4KLO - chains T and A of the 4 polymer chains in the assembly; structure by X-ray diffraction, 1.84 A resolution.

# Chain T
Molecule: 16-nt DNA strand
Sequence (16 nucleotides; each row starts with the number of its first residue):
     1 CCGACGGCGC ATCAGC

# Chain A
Molecule: DNA polymerase beta
Organism: Homo sapiens
Notes: EC 2.7.7.7, 4.2.99.-
UniProt: P06746 (DPOLB_HUMAN); numbering as in UniProt (aligned over 1-335)
Chain sequence (335 residues; row label = number of the first residue in the row):
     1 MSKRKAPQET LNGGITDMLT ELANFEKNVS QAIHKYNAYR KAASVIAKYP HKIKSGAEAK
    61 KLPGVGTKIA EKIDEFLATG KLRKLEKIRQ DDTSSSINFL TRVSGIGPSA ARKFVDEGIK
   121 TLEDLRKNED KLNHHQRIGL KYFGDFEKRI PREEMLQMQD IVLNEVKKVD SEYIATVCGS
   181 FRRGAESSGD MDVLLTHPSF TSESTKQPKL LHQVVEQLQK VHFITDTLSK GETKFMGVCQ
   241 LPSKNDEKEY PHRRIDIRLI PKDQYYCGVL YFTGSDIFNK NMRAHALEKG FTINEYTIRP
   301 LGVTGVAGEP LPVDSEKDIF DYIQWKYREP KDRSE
Disordered / not traced: 1-9
Curated features (UniProtKB/Swiss-Prot):
  - region: Arg183 to Asp192 (DNA-binding)
  - active site: Lys72 (Nucleophile)
  - binding site (K(+)): Lys60, Leu62, Val65, Thr101, Val103, Ile106
  - binding site (Na(+)): Lys60, Leu62, Val65, Thr101, Val103, Ile106
  - binding site (dATP): Arg149, Ser180, Arg183, Gly189, Asp190
  - binding site (dCTP): Arg149, Ser180, Arg183, Gly189, Asp190
  - binding site (dGTP): Arg149, Ser180, Arg183, Gly189, Asp190, Asp192
  - binding site (dTTP): Arg149, Ser180, Arg183, Gly189, Asp190
  - binding site (Mg(2+)): Asp190, Asp192, Asp256
  - modified residue: Lys72 (N6-acetyllysine), Arg83 (Omega-N-methylarginine), Arg152 (Omega-N-methylarginine)
  - cross-link (Glycyl lysine isopeptide (Lys-Gly)): Lys41 (interchain with G-Cter in ubiquitin), Lys61 (interchain with G-Cter in ubiquitin), Lys81 (interchain with G-Cter in ubiquitin)
Ion coordination: Na+ site 1: Lys60, Leu62, Val65 (shared with 1 residue of chain D); Na+ site 2: Thr101, Val103, Ile106 (shared with 1 residue of chain P); Na+ site 3: Asp190, Asp192, Asp256 (shared with 2 residues of chain P); Mg2+: Asp190, Asp192 (together with pyrophosphate) (shared with 1 residue of chain P)
Ligand contacts: pyrophosphate (PPV): Arg149, Gly179, Ser180, Arg183, Ser188, Gly189, Asp190, Asp192, Ser275

# How chain T and chain A interact
Residue-residue contacts - 28 pairs, chain T then chain A:
  DC5(T) with His34(A), stacking on the base; Leu287(A), phosphate contact
  DG6(T) with Asn279(A), base contact; Lys280(A), salt bridge to the phosphate; Arg283(A), hydrogen bond to the base; Ala284(A), sugar contact; Leu287(A), phosphate contact
  DG7(T) with Tyr271(A), base contact; Arg283(A), hydrogen bond to the sugar; Leu287(A), phosphate contact; Thr292(A), hydrogen bond to the phosphate; Ile293(A), sugar contact; Asn294(A), phosphate contact
  DC8(T) with Asn294(A), hydrogen bond to the phosphate; Glu295(A), sugar contact
  DG9(T) with Thr233(A), hydrogen bond to the phosphate; Lys234(A), phosphate contact; Arg258(A), sugar contact; Tyr296(A), hydrogen bond to the phosphate
  DC10(T) with Ser229(A), phosphate contact; Lys230(A), hydrogen bond to the phosphate; Gly231(A), phosphate contact; Glu232(A), hydrogen bond to the phosphate; Thr233(A), hydrogen bond to the phosphate; Lys234(A), hydrogen bond to the phosphate
  DA11(T) with Ser229(A), sugar contact; Lys230(A), hydrogen bond to the phosphate
  DT12(T) with Asn133(A), phosphate contact
Also at the interface, not in a pair above, chain A (22 interface residues in all): His134, Arg299

# Overview
8 residues of chain T face 22 of chain A across their interface; the contacts include 11 hydrogen bonds, 1
salt bridge and 1 aromatic stacking contact. Polar contacts include DG6(T)-Arg283(A), DG7(T)-Arg283(A) and
DG7(T)-Thr292(A). Chain A binds pyrophosphate.
Here chain T is a 16-nt DNA strand and chain A is DNA polymerase beta (Homo sapiens). Entry 4KLO (DNA
polymerase beta matched nick complex with Mg2+ and PPi, 30 min) was determined by X-ray diffraction together
with 4KLD, 4KLE, 4KLF, 4KLG, 4KLH, 4KLI and 8 further entries from the same study.
